PDB entry 6HIY | electron microscopy, 3.27 A resolution | chains DD and CA of the 41 polymer chains in the assembly

# Chain DD
Name: mS51
From: Trypanosoma brucei brucei
UniProt: Q385L8 (Q385L8_TRYB2); residue numbers follow UniProt; this construct covers 1-812
Chain sequence (812 residues; each row starts with the number of its first residue):
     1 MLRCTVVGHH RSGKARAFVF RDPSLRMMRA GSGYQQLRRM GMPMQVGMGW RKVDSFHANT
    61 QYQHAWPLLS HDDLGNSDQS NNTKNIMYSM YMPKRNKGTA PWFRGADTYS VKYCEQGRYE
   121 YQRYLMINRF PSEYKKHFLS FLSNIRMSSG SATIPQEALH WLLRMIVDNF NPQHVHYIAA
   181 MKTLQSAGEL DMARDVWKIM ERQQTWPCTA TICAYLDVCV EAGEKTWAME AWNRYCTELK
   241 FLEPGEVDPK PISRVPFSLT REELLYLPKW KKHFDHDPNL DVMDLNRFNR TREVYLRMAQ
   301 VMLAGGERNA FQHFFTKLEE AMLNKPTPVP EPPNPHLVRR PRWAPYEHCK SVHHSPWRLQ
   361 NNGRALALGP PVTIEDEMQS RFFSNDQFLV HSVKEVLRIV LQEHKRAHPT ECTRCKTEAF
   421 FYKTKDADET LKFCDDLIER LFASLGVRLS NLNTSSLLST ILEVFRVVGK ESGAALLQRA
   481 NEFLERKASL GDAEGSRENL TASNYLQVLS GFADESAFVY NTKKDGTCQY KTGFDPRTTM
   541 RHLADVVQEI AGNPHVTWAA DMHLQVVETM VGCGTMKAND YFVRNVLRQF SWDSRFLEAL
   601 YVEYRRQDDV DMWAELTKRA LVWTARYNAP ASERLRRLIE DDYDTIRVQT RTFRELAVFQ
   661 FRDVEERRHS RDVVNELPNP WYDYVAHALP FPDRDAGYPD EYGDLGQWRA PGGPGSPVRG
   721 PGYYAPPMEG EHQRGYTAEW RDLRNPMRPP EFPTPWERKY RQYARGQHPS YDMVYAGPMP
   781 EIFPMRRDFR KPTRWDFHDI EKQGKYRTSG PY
Unresolved in the structure: 1-9, 722-733
Sequence notes: conflict Pro371 (Ser in Q385L8), Ala599 (Val in Q385L8)

# Chain CA
Molecule: 9S rRNA
From: Trypanosoma brucei brucei
Sequence (621 nucleotides; row label = number of the first residue in the row):
     1 UAAAUUAUGG UCAAUUGUUA GUAUUCAUAU UAAUUUUUUU AAAUGUUUUA UCAUUUUAUA
    61 AAGGUUUAUU UUUGAAAGAU UUUUUGUAUA AAAUUUUAGG AAUAGUUAAU AAUAAUUUAU
   121 AAUUUUGAUU AGAUUGUUUU GUUAAUGCUA UUAGAUGGGU GUGGAAAAAU AAAAAAAAUA
   181 AUUAAUAUAU AUCAAUAAUA AAUUAAAUUA AUCUAUUAGU CAGAAAUGGA UGCCAGCCGU
   241 UGCGGUAAUU UCUAUGCUUU UAAAUAUUAU ACAAUUAUCA UAUUAAAUUG UUAAGUGUUG
   301 AUUUAACCAA UAAAAAUAUA AAUAAUUUUU AUUUGUUUUU AAACACCAUU AGGUAUAUGC
   361 AAAUAUAAAA UUAUAGUAAU UAUAAAUUAU AUUAUAUUAU AUUUAUUCAU AUAAUUAAUA
   421 GGAUAAUAUU UGUAGUUUUU GAUACCAUGA UAAGGAUUAU AAAUUGAAAG UGGUAAUAUC
   481 AUAAUCAAAA UUUAUUAUUU AUAUUAAAUA UGUAUGUGUA GAUAAAAUAA GAAAUUAAAA
   541 AGGUAUUGUU GCCCACCAAU UUUUAUAAUA AAAAUAACGU GCAGUAAUUA AUAUAUUUAU
   601 AAAAAUAUAU UUUUUUUUUU U
Unresolved in the structure: 395-537
Sequence notes: conflict U298 (C2839 in 343546); insertion (614-621)
Ion coordination: Mg2+ site 1 near A27 (its only coordinating residue here); Mg2+ site 2: A61, A155; Mg2+ site 3 near U65 (its only coordinating residue here); Mg2+ site 4 near A68 (its only coordinating residue here); Mg2+ site 5 near A76 (its only coordinating residue here); Mg2+ site 6: A224, A225; Mg2+ site 7: U281, A367; Mg2+ site 8 near U339 (its only coordinating residue here); Mg2+ site 9 near A385 (its only coordinating residue here); Mg2+ site 10: A386, U387; Mg2+ site 11 near A541 (its only coordinating residue here); Mg2+ site 12 near U563 (its only coordinating residue here); 4 more Mg2+ sites not listed
Residues lining bound ligands:
  - spermidine (SPD), molecule 1: A27, U28, G239, A266, U267, U268
  - spermidine (SPD), molecule 2: A218, U259, U261, A262, A263, A264
  - spermine (SPM): U66, U67, U95, U96, U97, U125, U126, G127, A128, U129

# How chain DD and chain CA interact
Pairs across the interface (90):
  His10(DD) - A23(CA)  hydrogen bond to the sugar
  His10(DD) - U24(CA)  hydrogen bond to the base
  His10(DD) - A370(CA)  hydrogen bond to the sugar
  His10(DD) - U371(CA)  sugar contact
  Arg11(DD) - U278(CA)  salt bridge to the phosphate
  Ser12(DD) - A369(CA)  sugar contact
  Ser12(DD) - A370(CA)  phosphate contact
  Ser12(DD) - U371(CA)  hydrogen bond to the phosphate
  Gly13(DD) - A370(CA)  sugar contact
  Lys14(DD) - U24(CA)  hydrogen bond to the sugar
  Lys14(DD) - U25(CA)  salt bridge to the phosphate
  Lys14(DD) - C272(CA)  hydrogen bond to the sugar
  Lys14(DD) - A369(CA)  sugar contact
  Ala15(DD) - C272(CA)  hydrogen bond to the sugar
  Ala15(DD) - A273(CA)  sugar contact
  Ala15(DD) - A277(CA)  base contact
  Arg16(DD) - U24(CA)  salt bridge to the phosphate
  Arg16(DD) - U25(CA)  salt bridge to the phosphate
  Ala17(DD) - A273(CA)  phosphate contact
  Arg21(DD) - A273(CA)  salt bridge to the phosphate
  Arg21(DD) - A274(CA)  hydrogen bond to the base
  Pro23(DD) - A13(CA)  base contact
  Pro23(DD) - A14(CA)  base contact
  Pro23(DD) - U15(CA)  base contact
  Arg26(DD) - A145(CA)  base contact
  Arg26(DD) - U146(CA)  base contact
  Met27(DD) - A13(CA)  base contact
  Arg29(DD) - U146(CA)  base contact
  Ala30(DD) - A145(CA)  sugar contact
  Ala30(DD) - U146(CA)  sugar contact
  Gly33(DD) - U146(CA)  phosphate contact
  Tyr34(DD) - G147(CA)  hydrogen bond to the phosphate
  Gln35(DD) - U146(CA)  phosphate contact
  Arg38(DD) - U138(CA)  sugar contact
  Arg38(DD) - U139(CA)  phosphate contact
  Met44(DD) - U137(CA)  hydrogen bond to the sugar
  Gln45(DD) - U138(CA)  base contact
  Val46(DD) - U137(CA)  base contact
  Val46(DD) - U138(CA)  hydrogen bond to the phosphate
  Gly47(DD) - U138(CA)  hydrogen bond to the phosphate
  Met48(DD) - U138(CA)  base contact
  Gly49(DD) - U138(CA)  base contact
  Gly49(DD) - U139(CA)  base contact
  Trp50(DD) - U138(CA)  stacking on the base
  Trp50(DD) - U139(CA)  base contact
  Lys52(DD) - U138(CA)  hydrogen bond to the base
  Phe56(DD) - A195(CA)  stacking on the base
  His57(DD) - A195(CA)  salt bridge to the phosphate
  Gly75(DD) - U199(CA)  base contact
  Arg95(DD) - C12(CA)  hydrogen bond to the sugar
  Arg95(DD) - A13(CA)  sugar contact
  Arg95(DD) - A14(CA)  salt bridge to the phosphate
  Lys97(DD) - A32(CA)  phosphate contact
  Lys97(DD) - U142(CA)  salt bridge to the phosphate
  Ala100(DD) - C12(CA)  base contact
  Asp107(DD) - U11(CA)  hydrogen bond to the base
  Thr108(DD) - U11(CA)  hydrogen bond to the sugar
  Tyr109(DD) - U11(CA)  base contact
  Ser110(DD) - G10(CA)  phosphate contact
  Ser110(DD) - U11(CA)  base contact
  Lys112(DD) - G10(CA)  hydrogen bond to the base
  Lys136(DD) - G86(CA)  hydrogen bond to the base
  Lys136(DD) - U87(CA)  hydrogen bond to the base
  Lys136(DD) - A88(CA)  salt bridge to the phosphate
  Leu139(DD) - G86(CA)  base contact
  Ser140(DD) - G86(CA)  base contact
  Ser143(DD) - G86(CA)  base contact
  Ser149(DD) - A79(CA)  base contact
  Ser151(DD) - A79(CA)  sugar contact
  Ser151(DD) - U80(CA)  hydrogen bond to the sugar
  Ala152(DD) - A79(CA)  base contact
  Arg339(DD) - U85(CA)  hydrogen bond to the base
  Arg342(DD) - U85(CA)  hydrogen bond to the sugar
  Arg342(DD) - G86(CA)  sugar contact
  Lys350(DD) - U82(CA)  sugar contact
  Gly363(DD) - U83(CA)  base contact
  Gln707(DD) - U11(CA)  sugar contact
  Trp708(DD) - C12(CA)  phosphate contact
  Arg709(DD) - G10(CA)  base contact
  Ala710(DD) - G10(CA)  hydrogen bond to the base
  Gly713(DD) - G10(CA)  base contact
  Pro714(DD) - G10(CA)  base contact
  Tyr763(DD) - U6(CA)  stacking on the base
  Ala764(DD) - U6(CA)  base contact
  Ser770(DD) - A7(CA)  hydrogen bond to the base
  Asp772(DD) - A7(CA)  hydrogen bond to the sugar
  Met773(DD) - A7(CA)  sugar contact
  Met773(DD) - U8(CA)  phosphate contact
  Lys805(DD) - U258(CA)  salt bridge to the phosphate
  Lys805(DD) - U259(CA)  phosphate contact
Interface residues without a listed pair, chain DD (68 interface residues in all): Phe18, Ser24, Gln36, Pro43, Asn96, Gly150, Gly766, Tyr806
Interface residues without a listed pair, chain CA (48 interface residues in all): U5, U31, U84, G141, U143, A144, A271, C279

# Overview
The interface between chain DD and chain CA involves 68 residues on one side and 48 on the other, with 25
hydrogen bonds, 10 salt bridges and 3 aromatic stacking contacts. Polar pairs include His10(DD)-U24(CA),
Arg21(DD)-A274(CA) and Lys52(DD)-U138(CA). Bound to chain CA: spermidine and spermine.
Here chain DD is mS51 and chain CA is 9S rRNA, both from Trypanosoma brucei brucei. Entry 6HIY (Cryo-EM
structure of the Trypanosoma brucei mitochondrial ribosome - This entry contains the body of the ...) was
determined by electron microscopy together with 6HIV, 6HIW, 6HIX and 6HIZ from the same study.
